Entry 2J8U (X-ray diffraction, 2.88 A resolution); this record covers chains A and F of the 5 polymer chains in the assembly.

Chain A:
Molecule: HLA class I histocompatibility antigen, A-2 alpha chain
Organism: Homo sapiens
Notes: fragment: ecto-domain, residues 25-299
UniProt: P01892 (1A02_HUMAN); residues 1-275 here correspond to UniProt positions 25-299 (UniProt number = residue number + 24)
Amino-acid sequence (275 residues; row label = number of the first residue in the row):
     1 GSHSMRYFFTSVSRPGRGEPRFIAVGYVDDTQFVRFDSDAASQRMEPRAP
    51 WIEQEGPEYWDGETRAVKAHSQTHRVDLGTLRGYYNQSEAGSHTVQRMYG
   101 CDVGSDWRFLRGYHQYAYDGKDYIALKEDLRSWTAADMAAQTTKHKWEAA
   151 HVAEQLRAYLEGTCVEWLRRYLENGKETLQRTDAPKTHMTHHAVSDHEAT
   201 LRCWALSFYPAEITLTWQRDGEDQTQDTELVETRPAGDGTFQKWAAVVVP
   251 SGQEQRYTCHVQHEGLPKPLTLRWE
Sequence notes: engineered mutation Ala-66 (Lys90 in P01892)
Cystine bridges: Cys-101/Cys-164, Cys-203/Cys-259
From the paper describing this entry:
  - mutagenesis - K66A: abolished signaling
  - mutagenesis - E166A: unchanged signaling

Chain F:
Molecule: Ahiii TCR beta chain
Organism: Mus musculus
Notes: fragment: ectodomain
Amino-acid sequence (238 residues; row label = number of the first residue in the row; note: 9 numbers in that range are skipped by the numbering (no residue carries them; nothing is unmodelled there); numbering starts at 0):
     0 MEAAVTQSPRSKVAVTGGKVTLSCHQTNNHDYMYWYRQDTGHGLRLIHYS
    50 YVADSTEKGDIPD
    64 GYKASRPSQENFSLILELASLSQTAVYFCASSDWVSY
   105 EQYFGPGTRLTV
  116A L
   117 EDLRNVTPPKVSLFEPSKAEIANKQKATLVCLARGFFPDHVELSWWVNGK
   167 EVHSGVSTDPQAYKES
   186 NY
   189 SYALSSRLRVSATFWHNPRNHFRCQVQFHGLSEEDKWPEGSPKPVTQNIS
   239 AEAWGRA
Unresolved in the structure: 0
Cystine bridges: Cys-23/Cys-92, Cys-147/Cys-212

Chain A / chain F interface:
Contacting residue pairs (11):
  Arg-65(A) / Tyr-48(F)
  Arg-65(A) / Glu-56(F)  salt bridge
  Lys-68(A) / Tyr-50(F)
  Ala-69(A) / Tyr-50(F)
  Gln-72(A) / Val-51(F)
  Lys-146(A) / Trp-97(F)
  Trp-147(A) / Trp-97(F)
  Ala-150(A) / Trp-97(F)  hydrophobic
  Ala-150(A) / Val-98(F)  hydrophobic
  Ala-150(A) / Tyr-100(F)  hydrogen bond (backbone-side chain)
  Val-152(A) / Trp-97(F)  hydrophobic
Interface residues without a listed pair, chain A (10 interface residues in all): Val-76, Ala-149
Interface residues without a listed pair, chain F (8 interface residues in all): Asp-30

In short:
Chain A and chain F form an interface of 10 and 8 residues respectively, with 1 hydrogen bond and 1 salt
bridge. Polar pairs include Arg-65(A)/Glu-56(F) and Ala-150(A)/Tyr-100(F). From the paper: K66A of chain A
abolishes signaling; E166A of chain A leaves signaling unchanged.
Here chain A is HLA class I histocompatibility antigen, A-2 alpha chain (Homo sapiens) and chain F is Ahiii
TCR beta chain (Mus musculus). Entry 2J8U (Large CDR3a loop alteration as a function of MHC mutation) was
determined by X-ray diffraction (same publication as 2JCC and 2UWE).
